8GY1 - chain A; structure by X-ray diffraction, 1.90 A resolution.

Chain A:
Protein: Ferritin
Notes: EC 1.16.3.1
UniProtKB: A0A8F4Y4C2 (A0A8F4Y4C2_9BILA); numbering as in UniProt (aligned over 1-169)
Chain sequence (169 residues; each row starts with the number of its first residue):
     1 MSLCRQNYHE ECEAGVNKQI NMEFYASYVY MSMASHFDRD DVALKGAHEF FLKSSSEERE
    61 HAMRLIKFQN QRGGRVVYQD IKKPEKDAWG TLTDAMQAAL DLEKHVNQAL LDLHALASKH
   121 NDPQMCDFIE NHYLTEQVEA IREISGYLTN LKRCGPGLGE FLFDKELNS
Bound ions: silver ion site 1 near Asp-122 (its only coordinating residue here); silver ion site 2 near Glu-130 (its only coordinating residue here)
What the authors report for this chain:
  - silver ion coordination: Cys-12, Met-31, Asp-122, Asp-127, Glu-130

Overview:
The paper reports silver ion coordination by Cys-12, Met-31 and Asp-122 among others.
Chain A is Ferritin; the structure, Crystal structure of Ag+ binding to Dendrorhynchus zhejiangensis ferritin,
was determined by X-ray diffraction (same publication as 8HCT).
